6OIV - chains B and E of the 6 polymer chains in the assembly; structure by X-ray diffraction, 3.06 A resolution.

== Chain B (and E) ==
Molecule: Deoxyguanosinetriphosphate triphosphohydrolase
Organism: Escherichia coli (strain K12)
Notes: EC 3.1.5.1; chain E of this document is another copy of the same molecule, construct and numbering; everything in this record applies to it too
UniProtKB: P15723 (DGTP_ECOLI); numbering as in UniProt; present here: 2-12, 14-367, 369-505
Amino-acid sequence (505 residues; row label = number of the first residue in the row; note: 2 numbers in that range are skipped by the numbering (no residue carries them; nothing is unmodelled there)):
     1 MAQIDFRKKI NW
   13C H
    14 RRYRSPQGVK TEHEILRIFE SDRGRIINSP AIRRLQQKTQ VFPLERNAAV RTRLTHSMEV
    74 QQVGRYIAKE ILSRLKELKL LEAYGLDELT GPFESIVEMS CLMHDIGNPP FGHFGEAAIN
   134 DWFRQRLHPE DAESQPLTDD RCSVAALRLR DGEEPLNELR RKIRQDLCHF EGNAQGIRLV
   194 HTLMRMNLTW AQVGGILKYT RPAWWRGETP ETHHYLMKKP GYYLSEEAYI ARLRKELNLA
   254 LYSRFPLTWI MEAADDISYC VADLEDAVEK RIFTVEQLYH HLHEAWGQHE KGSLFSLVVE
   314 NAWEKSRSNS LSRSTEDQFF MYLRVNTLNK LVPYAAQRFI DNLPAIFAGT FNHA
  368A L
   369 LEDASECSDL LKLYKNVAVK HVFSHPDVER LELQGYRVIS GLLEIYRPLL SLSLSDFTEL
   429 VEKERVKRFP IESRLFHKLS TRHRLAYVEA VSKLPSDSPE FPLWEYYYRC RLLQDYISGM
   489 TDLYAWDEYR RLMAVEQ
Unresolved in the structure: 1-2, 161-168, 321-326, 505 (chain E: 1-2, 322-326, 505)
Modified positions: Mse1 (selenomethionine); Mse71, Mse112, Mse116, Mse197, Mse199, Mse230, Mse264, Mse334, Mse488, Mse501 (selenomethionine; parent Met)
Differences from the reference sequence: initiating methionine (1)
Bound ions: Mn2+ near His117 (its only coordinating residue here)
Reported in the primary citation:
  - Mn2+ coordination: Asp118
  - catalytic residues: His126, Glu129 (proposed by the authors, not directly observed)
  - catalytic residues: Tyr272
  - mutagenesis - H126A, E129A, Y272A: unchanged expression

== How chain B and chain E interact ==
Residue-residue contacts (4; chain B residue first):
  Arg59(B) - Arg398(E)
  Arg284(B) - His393(E)  hydrogen bond
  Gln290(B) - Gln290(E)
  His393(B) - Arg284(E)  hydrogen bond

== Summary ==
Chain B and chain E each contribute 4 residues to their interface; the contacts include 2 hydrogen bonds. Its
one hydrogen-bonded contact is Arg284(B)-His393(E). From the paper: catalytic residues His126(B), Glu129(B)
and Tyr272(B); H126A, E129A and Y272A of chain B leave expression unchanged.
Both chains are Deoxyguanosinetriphosphate triphosphohydrolase (Escherichia coli (strain K12)). Entry 6OIV
(XFEL structure of Escherichia coli dGTPase) was determined by X-ray diffraction, deposited together with
6OI7, 6OIW, 6OIY and 6OIX.
